PDB entry 6LS8 | X-ray diffraction, 2.30 A resolution | chain A

[Chain A]
Name: Myoglobin
Organism: Equus caballus
Reference sequence: P68082 (MYG_HORSE); residues 1-153 here correspond to UniProt positions 2-154 (UniProt number = residue number + 1)
Sequence (153 residues; numbered 1 to 153; the number before each row is that of its first residue):
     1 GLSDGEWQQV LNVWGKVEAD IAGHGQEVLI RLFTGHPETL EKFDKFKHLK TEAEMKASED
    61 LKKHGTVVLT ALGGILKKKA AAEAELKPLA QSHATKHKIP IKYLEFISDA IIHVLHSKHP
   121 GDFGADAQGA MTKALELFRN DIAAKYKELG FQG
Construct notes: engineered mutation A80 (Gly81 in P68082), A81 (His82 in P68082), A82 (His83 in P68082)
Swiss-Prot annotation at these positions:
  - binding site (nitrite): H64
  - binding site (O2): H64
  - binding site (heme b): H93
  - modified residue: S3 (Phosphoserine)
Ion coordination: heme Fe near H93 (its only coordinating residue here)
Ligand contacts: heme (HEM): L32, T39, K42, F43, K45, H64, V67, V68, A71, L72, L89, S92, H93, K96, H97, I99, Y103, L104, I107, F138

[Summary]
Ligands of chain A: heme. Curated annotation (UniProt) lists nitrite-binding residue H64, O2-binding residue
H64 and heme b-binding residue H93.
Chain A is Myoglobin (Equus caballus); the structure, The monomeric structure of G80A/H81A/H82A myoglobin, was
determined by X-ray diffraction, deposited together with 6LTL and 6LTM.
